Entry 1BU4 (X-ray diffraction, 1.90 A resolution); this record covers chain A.

# Chain A
Name: Ribonuclease T1
Source organism: Aspergillus oryzae
Notes: EC 3.1.27.3
Reference sequence: P00651 (RNT1_ASPOR); residues 1-104 here correspond to UniProt positions 27-130 (UniProt number = residue number + 26)
Chain sequence (104 residues; each row starts with the number of its first residue):
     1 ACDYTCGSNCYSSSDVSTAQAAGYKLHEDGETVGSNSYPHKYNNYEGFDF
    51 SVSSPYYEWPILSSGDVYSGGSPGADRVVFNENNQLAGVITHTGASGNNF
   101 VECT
Cystine bridges: Cys-2/Cys-10, Cys-6/Cys-103
Sequence notes: conflict Lys-25 (Gln51 in P00651)
Metal / ion sites: Ca2+ near Asp-15 (its only coordinating residue here)
Small-molecule neighbours: guanosine-2'-monophosphate (2GP): Asn-36, Tyr-38, His-40, Lys-41, Tyr-42, Asn-43, Asn-44, Tyr-45, Glu-46, Glu-58, Arg-77, His-92, Asn-98, Asn-99, Phe-100
Curated features (UniProtKB/Swiss-Prot):
  - active site: His-40, Glu-58 (Proton acceptor), His-92 (Proton donor)

# In short
Chain A binds guanosine-2'-monophosphate. Curated annotation (UniProt) lists 3 active-site residues.
Chain A is Ribonuclease T1 (Aspergillus oryzae); the structure, Ribonuclease 1 complex with 2'GMP, was
determined by X-ray diffraction (same publication as 2BU4, 3BU4, 4BU4 and 5BU4).
